6JBQ - chains D and G of the 9 polymer chains in the assembly; structure by electron microscopy, 4.02 A resolution (low resolution: residue-level contacts below are approximate; hydrogen-bond / salt-bridge calls are withheld).

# Chain D
Name: DNA-directed RNA polymerase subunit beta'
From: Escherichia coli (strain K12)
Notes: EC 2.7.7.6
UniProt: P0A8T7 (RPOC_ECOLI); numbering as in UniProt (aligned over 1-1407)
Sequence (1416 residues; numbered 1 to 1416; the number before each row is that of its first residue):
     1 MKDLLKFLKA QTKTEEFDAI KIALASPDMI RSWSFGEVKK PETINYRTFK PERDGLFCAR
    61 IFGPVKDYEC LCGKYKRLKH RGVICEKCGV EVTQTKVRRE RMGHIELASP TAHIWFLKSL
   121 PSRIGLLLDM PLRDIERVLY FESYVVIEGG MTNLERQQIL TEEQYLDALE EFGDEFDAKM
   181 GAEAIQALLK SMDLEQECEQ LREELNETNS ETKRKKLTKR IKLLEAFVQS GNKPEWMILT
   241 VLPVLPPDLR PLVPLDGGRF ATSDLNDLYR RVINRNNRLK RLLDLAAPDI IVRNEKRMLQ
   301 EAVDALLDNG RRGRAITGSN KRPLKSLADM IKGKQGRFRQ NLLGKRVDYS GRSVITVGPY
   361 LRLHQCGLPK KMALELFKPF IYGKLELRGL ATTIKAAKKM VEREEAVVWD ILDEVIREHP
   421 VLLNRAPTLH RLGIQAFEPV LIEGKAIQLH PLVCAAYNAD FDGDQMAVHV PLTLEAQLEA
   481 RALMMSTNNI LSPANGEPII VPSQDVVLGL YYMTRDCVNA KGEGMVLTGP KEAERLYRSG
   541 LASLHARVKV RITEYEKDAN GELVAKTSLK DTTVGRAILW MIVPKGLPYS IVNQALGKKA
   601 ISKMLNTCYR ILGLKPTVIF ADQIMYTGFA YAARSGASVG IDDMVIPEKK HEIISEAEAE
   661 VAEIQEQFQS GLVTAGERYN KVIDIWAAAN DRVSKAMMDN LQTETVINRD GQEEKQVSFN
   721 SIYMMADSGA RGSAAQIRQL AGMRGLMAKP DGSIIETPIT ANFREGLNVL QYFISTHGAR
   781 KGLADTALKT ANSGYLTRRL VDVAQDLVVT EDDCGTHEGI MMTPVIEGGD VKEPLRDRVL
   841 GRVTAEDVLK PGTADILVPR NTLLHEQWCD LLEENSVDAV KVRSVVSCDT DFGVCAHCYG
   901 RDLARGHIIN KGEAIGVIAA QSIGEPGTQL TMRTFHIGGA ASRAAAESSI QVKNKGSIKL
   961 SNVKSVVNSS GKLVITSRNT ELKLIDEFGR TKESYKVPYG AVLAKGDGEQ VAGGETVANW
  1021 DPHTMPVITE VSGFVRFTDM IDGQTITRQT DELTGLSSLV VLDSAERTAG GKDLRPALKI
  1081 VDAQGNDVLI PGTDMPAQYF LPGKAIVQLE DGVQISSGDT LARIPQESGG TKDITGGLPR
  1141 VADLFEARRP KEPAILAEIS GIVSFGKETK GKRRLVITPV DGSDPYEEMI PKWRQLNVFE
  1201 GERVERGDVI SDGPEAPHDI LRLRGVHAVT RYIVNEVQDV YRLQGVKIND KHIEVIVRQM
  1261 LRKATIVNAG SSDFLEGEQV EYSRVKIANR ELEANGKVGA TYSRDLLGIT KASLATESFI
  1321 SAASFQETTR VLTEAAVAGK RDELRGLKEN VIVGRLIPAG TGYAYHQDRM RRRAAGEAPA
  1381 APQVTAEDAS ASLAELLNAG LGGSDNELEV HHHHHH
Unresolved in the structure: 1-15, 934-948, 1127-1134, 1374-1416
Construct notes: expression tag (1408-1416)
Metal / ion sites: Zn2+ site 1: Cys-70, Cys-72, Cys-85, Cys-88; Mg2+: Asp-460, Asp-462, Asp-464 (shared with 1 residue of chain I); Zn2+ site 2: Cys-814, Cys-888, Cys-895, Cys-898
Curated features (UniProtKB/Swiss-Prot):
  - binding site (Zn(2+)): Cys-70, Cys-72, Cys-85, Cys-88, Cys-814, Cys-888, Cys-895, Cys-898
  - binding site (Mg(2+)): Asp-460, Asp-462, Asp-464
  - modified residue: Lys-983 (N6-acetyllysine)

# Chain G
Molecule: 48-nt DNA strand
Sequence (48 nucleotides; each row starts with the number of its first residue):
     1 CTGCATCCGT GAGTCGAGGG TGTTCAATAA TTAGCACTAA AAGTTCCG

# Chain D / chain G interface
Pairs across the interface (19; chain D residue first):
  Leu-120(D) / DG9(G)
  Arg-259(D) / DT21(G)
  Arg-259(D) / DG22(G)
  Arg-311(D) / DG9(G)
  Arg-311(D) / DT10(G)
  Asn-320(D) / DT21(G)
  Lys-334(D) / DG13(G)
  Lys-334(D) / DT14(G)
  Arg-346(D) / DG16(G)
  Arg-352(D) / DC15(G)
  Ala-426(D) / DC15(G)
  Thr-790(D) / DG13(G)
  Ala-791(D) / DG13(G)
  Tyr-795(D) / DA12(G)
  Arg-798(D) / DA12(G)
  Gln-1326(D) / DG11(G)
  Thr-1329(D) / DT10(G)
  Arg-1330(D) / DG9(G)
  Arg-1330(D) / DT10(G)
Interface residues without a listed pair, chain D (20 interface residues in all): Lys-118, Lys-332, Gly-333, Ala-787, Gly-794

# In short
20 residues of chain D and 10 residues of chain G are in contact. Cys-70(D), Cys-72(D), Cys-85(D) and
Cys-88(D) coordinate Zn2+ site 1. The Mg2+ site is built by Asp-460(D), Asp-462(D) and Asp-464(D). UniProt
lists 8 Zn2+-binding residues and 3 Mg2+-binding residues on chain D.
Here chain D is DNA-directed RNA polymerase subunit beta' (Escherichia coli (strain K12)) and chain G is a
48-nt DNA strand. Entry 6JBQ (CryoEM structure of Escherichia coli sigmaE transcription initiation complex
containing 5nt of RNA) was determined by electron microscopy.
